PDB entry 8HQO | electron microscopy, 3.20 A resolution | chains D and R of the 11 polymer chains in the assembly

Chain D:
Molecule: Portal protein
Source organism: Escherichia phage DT57C
UniProt: A0A0A7RUL5 (A0A0A7RUL5_9CAUD); residues 1-405 here = UniProt positions 1-405
Amino-acid sequence (405 residues; numbered 1 to 405; the number before each row is that of its first residue):
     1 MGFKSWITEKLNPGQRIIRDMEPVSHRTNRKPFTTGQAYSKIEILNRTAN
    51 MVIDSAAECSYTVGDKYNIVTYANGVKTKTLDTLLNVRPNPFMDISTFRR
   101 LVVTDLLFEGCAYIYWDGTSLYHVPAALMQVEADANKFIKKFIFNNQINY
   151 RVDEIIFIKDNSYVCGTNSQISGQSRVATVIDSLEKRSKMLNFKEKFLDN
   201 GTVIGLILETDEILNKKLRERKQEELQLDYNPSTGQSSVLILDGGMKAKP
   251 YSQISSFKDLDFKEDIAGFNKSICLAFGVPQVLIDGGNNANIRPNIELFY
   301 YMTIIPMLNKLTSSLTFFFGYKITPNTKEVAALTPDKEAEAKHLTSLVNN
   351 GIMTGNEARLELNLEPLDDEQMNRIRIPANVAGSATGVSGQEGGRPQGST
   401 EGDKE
Not modelled in the structure: 1-10, 379-405

Chain R:
Molecule: Head completion protein
Source organism: Escherichia phage DT57C
UniProt: A0A0A7RSP7 (A0A0A7RSP7_9CAUD); residues 1-170 here = UniProt positions 1-170
Amino-acid sequence (170 residues; each row starts with the number of its first residue):
     1 MQIITAEDYRLYGGLKRPELESGVEMMITAANALITSLLGMDDADAVDQL
    51 INTKPTRKKYFLSSPSATSVTKMTINDKEIDPEQYKLYSDGVILLKFSPP
   101 EGYMDVEYTQGGFNPIPEDLKLAACMLVDHWHKQDYRQAKTIGGETVTFN
   151 NTKSGIPEHIRTIIEVYRRV

How chain D and chain R interact:
Residue-residue contacts (4):
  D211(D) with S154(R), hydrogen bond (backbone-side chain)
  I213(D) with L38(R), hydrophobic
  K216(D) with G40(R); S63(R), hydrogen bond (side chain-backbone)
Interface residues without a listed pair, chain D (6 interface residues in all): E212, R219, E220
Interface residues without a listed pair, chain R (8 interface residues in all): I156, R161, E165, V170

Summary:
Chain D and chain R form an interface of 6 and 8 residues respectively, with 2 hydrogen bonds. Among the polar
pairs are D211(D)-S154(R) and K216(D)-S63(R).
Chain D is Portal protein and chain R is Head completion protein, both from Escherichia phage DT57C; the
structure, Neck of DT57C bacteriophage in the full state, was determined by electron microscopy, deposited
together with 8HO3, 8HQK, 8HQZ, 8HRE and 8HRG.
